Entry 8VR4 (electron microscopy, 2.80 A resolution); this record covers chains R and A of the 34 polymer chains in the assembly.

[Chain R]
Protein: 50S Ribosomal Protein L20
Source organism: Mycolicibacterium smegmatis MC2 155
UniProt: A0QYU6 (RL20_MYCS2); numbering as in UniProt (aligned over 1-129)
Chain sequence (129 residues; each row starts with the number of its first residue):
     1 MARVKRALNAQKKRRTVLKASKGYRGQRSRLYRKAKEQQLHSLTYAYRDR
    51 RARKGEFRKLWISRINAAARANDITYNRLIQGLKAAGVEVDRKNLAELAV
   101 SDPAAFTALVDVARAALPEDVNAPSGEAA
Not modelled in the structure: 1, 126-129

[Chain A]
Molecule: 23S ribosomal RNA
Source organism: Mycolicibacterium smegmatis MC2 155
Sequence (3120 nucleotides; each row starts with the number of its first residue):
     1 UAAGUGUUUAAGGGCGCAUGGUGGAUGCCUUGGCACUGGGAGCCGAUGAA
    51 GGACGUAGGAGGCUGCGAUAAGCCUCGGGGAGCUGUCAACCGAGCGUUGA
   101 UCCGAGGAUGUCCGAAUGGGGAAACCCGGCACGAGUGAUGUCGUGUCACC
   151 AGGCGCUGAAUAUAUAGGCGUCUGGGGGGAACGCGGGGAAGUGAAACAUC
   201 UCAGUACCCGUAGGAAGAGAAAACAAAAUGUGAUUCCGUGAGUAGUGGCG
   251 AGCGAAAGCGGAGGAUGGCUAAACCGUAUGCAUGUGAUACCGGGUAGGGG
   301 UUGUGUGUGCGGGGUUGUGGGACCUAUCUUUCCGGCUCUACCUGGCUGGA
   351 GGGCAGUGAGAAAAUGUUGUGGUUAGCGGAAAUGGCUUGGGAUGGCCUGC
   401 CGUAGACGGUGAGAGCCCGGUACGUGAAAACCCGACGUCUGUCUUGAUGG
   451 UGUUCCCGAGUAGCAGCGGGCCCGUGGAAUCUGCUGUGAAUCUGCCGGGA
   501 CCACCCGGUAAGCCUGAAUACUUCCCAGUGACCGAUAGCGGAUUAGUACC
   551 GUGAGGGAAUGGUGAAAAGUACCCCGGGAGGGGAGUGAAAGAGUACCUGA
   601 AACCGUGCGCUUACAAUCCGUCAGAGCCCUCGACGUGUCGUGGGGUGAUG
   651 GCGUGCCUUUUGAAGAAUGAGCCUGCGAGUCAGGGACAUGUCGCGAGGUU
   701 AACCCGGGUGGGGUAGCCGCAGCGAAAGCGAGUCUGAAUAGGGCGUAUCC
   751 ACACAAGAGUGUGUGGUGUAGUGGUGUGUUCUGGACCCGAAGCGGAGUGA
   801 UCUACCCAUGGCCAGGGUGAAGCGCGGGUAAGACCGCGUGGAGGCCCGAA
   851 CCCACUUAGGUUGAAGACUGAGGGGAUGAGCUGUGGGUAGGGGUGAAAGG
   901 CCAAUCAAACUCCGUGAUAGCUGGUUCUCCCCGAAAUGCAUUUAGGUGCA
   951 GCGUCGCAUGUUUCUUGCCGGAGGUAGAGCUACUGGAUGGCCGAUGGGCC
  1001 CCACAGGGUUACUGACGUCAGCCAAACUCCGAAUGCCGGUAAGUCCAAGA
  1051 GUGCGGCAGUGAGACGGCGGGGGAUAAGCUCCGUGCGUCGAGAGGGAAAC
  1101 AGCCCAGAUCGCCGGCUAAGGCCCCUAAGCGUGUGCUAAGUGGAAAAGGA
  1151 UGUGCAGUCGCGAAGACAACCAGGAGGUUGGCUUAGAAGCAGCCACCCUU
  1201 GAAAGAGUGCGUAAUAGCUCACUGGUCAAGUGAUUGUGCGCCGAUAAUGU
  1251 AGCGGGGCUCAAGCACACCGCCGAAGCCGCGGCAGCCAACGUGUUGGCUG
  1301 GGUAGGGGAGCGUCCUGCAUCCGGUGAAGCCGCCGAGUGAUCGAGUGGUG
  1351 GAGGGUGUGGGAGUGAGAAUGCAGGCAUGAGUAGCGAUUAGGCAAGUGAG
  1401 AACCUUGCCCGCCGAAAGACCAAGGGUUCCUGGGCCAGGCCAGUCCGCCC
  1451 AGGGUGAGUCGGGACCUAAGGCGAGGCCGACAGGCGUAGUCGAUGGACAA
  1501 CGGGUUGAUAUUCCCGUACCCGUGUAUGUGCGUCCAUGAUGAAUCAGCGG
  1551 UACUAACCAUCCAAAACCACCGUGACCGCACCUUUCGGGGUGUGGCGUUG
  1601 GUGGGGCUGCAUGGGACCUUCGUUGGUAGUAGUCAAGCGAUGGGGUGACG
  1651 CAGGAAGGUAGCCGUACCGGUCAGUGGUAAUACCGGGGUAAGCCUGUAGG
  1701 GAGUCAGAUAGGUAAAUCCGUCUGGCAUAUAUCCUGAGAGGUGAUGCAUA
  1751 GCCGAGUGAGGCGAAUUCGGUGAUCCUAUGCUGCCGAGAAAAGCCUCUAG
  1801 CGAGGACAUACACGGCCCGUACCCCAAACCAACACAGGUGGUCAGGUAGA
  1851 GAAUACUAAGGCGUACGAGUGAACUAUGGUUAAGGAACUCGGCAAAAUGC
  1901 CCCCGUAACUUCGGGAGAAGGGGGACCCACAUGGCGUGUAAGCCUUUACG
  1951 GCCCAAGCGUGAGUGGGUGGCACAAACCAGUGAGAAGCGACUGUUUACUA
  2001 AAAACACAGGUCCGUGCGAAGUCGCAAGACGAUGUAUACGGACUGACGCC
  2051 UGCCCGGUGCUGGAAGGUUAAGAGGACCCGUUAACUCCCUUUGGGGGUGA
  2101 AGCGGAGAAUUUAAGCCCCAGUAAACGGCGGUGGUAACUAUAACCAUCCU
  2151 AAGGUAGCGAAAUUCCUUGUCGGGUAAGUUCCGACCUGCACGAAUGGCGU
  2201 AACGACUUCUCAACUGUCUCAACCAUAGACUCGGCGAAAUUGCACUACGA
  2251 GUAAAGAUGCUCGUUACGCGCGGCAGGACGAAAAGACCCCGGGACCUUCA
  2301 CUACAACUUGGUAUUGGUGCUCGAUACGGUUUGUGUAGGAUAGGUGGGAG
  2351 ACUGUGAAGCUCACACGCCAGUGUGGGUGGAGUCGUUGUUGAAAUACCAC
  2401 UCUGAUCGUAUUGGGCCUCUAACCUCGGACCGUAUAUCCGGUUCAGGGAC
  2451 AGUGCCUGGUGGGUAGUUUAACUGGGGCGGUUGCCUCCUAAAAUGUAACG
  2501 GAGGCGCCCAAAGGUUCCCUCAACCUGGACGGCAAUCAGGUGUUGAGUGU
  2551 AAGUGCACAAGGGAGCUUGACUGCGAGACGGACAUGUCGAGCAGGGACGA
  2601 AAGUCGGGACUAGUGAUCCGGCACCUCUGAGUGGAAGGGGUGUCGCUCAA
  2651 CGGAUAAAAGGUACCCCGGGGAUAACAGGCUGAUCUUCCCCAAGAGUCCA
  2701 UAUCGACGGGAUGGUUUGGCACCUCGAUGUCGGCUCGUCGCAUCCUGGGG
  2751 CUGGAGCAGGUCCCAAGGGUUGGGCUGUUCGCCCAUUAAAGCGGCACGCG
  2801 AGCUGGGUUUAGAACGUCGUGAGACAGUUCGGUCUCUAUCCGCCGCGCGC
  2851 GUCAGAAGCUUGAGGAAACCUGUCCCUAGUACGAGAGGACCGGGACGGAC
  2901 GAACCUCUGGUAUACCAGUUGUCCCACCAGGGGCACGGCUGGAUAGCCAC
  2951 GUUCGGACAGGAUAACCGCUGAAAGCAUCUAAGCGGGAAACCUCUUCCAA
  3001 GACCAGGCUUCUCACCCUCUAGGAGGGAUAAGGCCCCCCGCAGACCACGG
  3051 GAUUGAUAGACCAGACCUGGAAGCCUAGUAAUAGGUGCAGGGAACUGGCA
  3101 CUAACCGGCCGAAAACUUAC
Not modelled in the structure: 1, 1803
Small-molecule neighbours: erythromycin a (ERY): U861, A2281, A2282, A2283, A2286, A2727, G2729, U2730, U2833, C2834, U2835
From the paper describing this entry:
  - conformationally variable residues (side-chain flip): A2282, A2286, U2730
  - binding site for erythromycin a: U2730

[Chain R / chain A interface]
Residue-residue contacts (169; chain R residue first):
  Ala2(R) with C532(A), phosphate contact; C533(A), hydrogen bond to the phosphate; G1361(A), base contact; G1363(A), hydrogen bond to the phosphate
  Arg3(R) with C533(A), hydrogen bond to the phosphate; G534(A), salt bridge to the phosphate; A537(A), hydrogen bond to the sugar; C676(A), sugar contact; G1363(A), sugar contact
  Val4(R) with U1313(A), sugar contact; C1314(A), sugar contact; G1363(A), hydrogen bond to the sugar
  Lys5(R) with U26(A), salt bridge to the phosphate; G27(A), salt bridge to the phosphate; A535(A), salt bridge to the phosphate; C676(A), phosphate contact; U1313(A), sugar contact
  Arg6(R) with G675(A), phosphate contact; C676(A), salt bridge to the phosphate; G677(A), phosphate contact; G1365(A), sugar contact; A1366(A), salt bridge to the phosphate
  Ala7(R) with U26(A), sugar contact; G675(A), phosphate contact
  Leu8(R) with U1313(A), phosphate contact; C1314(A), phosphate contact; G1329(A), sugar contact
  Asn9(R) with G1312(A), hydrogen bond to the sugar; U1313(A), sugar contact; G1365(A), hydrogen bond to the base
  Ala10(R) with A1366(A), phosphate contact
  Gln11(R) with U674(A), hydrogen bond to the phosphate; G675(A), hydrogen bond to the phosphate
  Lys12(R) with G1312(A), hydrogen bond to the phosphate; U1313(A), salt bridge to the phosphate; C1342(A), salt bridge to the phosphate
  Lys13(R) with C927(A), salt bridge to the phosphate; U1341(A), phosphate contact; A1366(A), salt bridge to the phosphate
  Arg14(R) with U674(A), salt bridge to the phosphate; G675(A), salt bridge to the phosphate
  Arg15(R) with C1330(A), salt bridge to the phosphate; C1331(A), salt bridge to the phosphate
  Thr16(R) with U1341(A), base contact
  Lys22(R) with G16(A), phosphate contact; C17(A), salt bridge to the phosphate
  Gly23(R) with C15(A), phosphate contact; G16(A), hydrogen bond to the phosphate; U646(A), phosphate contact
  Tyr24(R) with C15(A), sugar contact; G620(A), hydrogen bond to the phosphate; U621(A), hydrogen bond to the phosphate
  Arg25(R) with G14(A), hydrogen bond to the sugar; C15(A), sugar contact; C619(A), sugar contact; G620(A), hydrogen bond to the phosphate; C2245(A), salt bridge to the phosphate
  Gly26(R) with C15(A), hydrogen bond to the phosphate; A2244(A), phosphate contact
  Gln27(R) with C2243(A), hydrogen bond to the phosphate; A2244(A), hydrogen bond to the phosphate
  Arg28(R) with C619(A), hydrogen bond to the base; C2243(A), hydrogen bond to the sugar
  Ser29(R) with G16(A), phosphate contact
  Arg30(R) with C15(A), salt bridge to the phosphate; C603(A), phosphate contact
  Leu31(R) with A602(A), phosphate contact; C672(A), sugar contact; C673(A), phosphate contact
  Tyr32(R) with C673(A), phosphate contact; G1367(A), phosphate contact
  Arg33(R) with A670(A), hydrogen bond to the sugar; C672(A), salt bridge to the phosphate; C673(A), salt bridge to the phosphate; G1367(A), hydrogen bond to the sugar
  Lys34(R) with C672(A), salt bridge to the phosphate; G2242(A), hydrogen bond to the sugar; C2243(A), salt bridge to the phosphate
  Lys36(R) with G1367(A), salt bridge to the phosphate
  Glu37(R) with G655(A), hydrogen bond to the base; C656(A), sugar contact; G1367(A), hydrogen bond to the base
  Gln38(R) with C619(A), hydrogen bond to the phosphate; G620(A), hydrogen bond to the sugar
  His41(R) with G655(A), salt bridge to the phosphate; C656(A), salt bridge to the phosphate
  Ser42(R) with G620(A), sugar contact; U621(A), sugar contact
  Tyr45(R) with C619(A), hydrogen bond to the phosphate; G620(A), base contact; U621(A), hydrogen bond to the sugar; G653(A), hydrogen bond to the sugar
  Ala46(R) with U621(A), hydrogen bond to the sugar
  Tyr47(R) with A1108(A), hydrogen bond to the sugar; C1110(A), hydrogen bond to the phosphate; G1111(A), phosphate contact; A1275(A), base contact
  Arg48(R) with G620(A), base contact; C652(A), hydrogen bond to the base; G653(A), hydrogen bond to the sugar; A1275(A), base contact
  Asp49(R) with U621(A), hydrogen bond to the sugar; C622(A), sugar contact; G651(A), hydrogen bond to the base
  Arg50(R) with G1111(A), salt bridge to the phosphate; C1112(A), phosphate contact
  Arg51(R) with C1110(A), salt bridge to the phosphate; G1111(A), salt bridge to the phosphate; A1275(A), hydrogen bond to the sugar
  Arg53(R) with C622(A), hydrogen bond to the phosphate; A623(A), salt bridge to the phosphate; C1112(A), salt bridge to the phosphate; C1113(A), salt bridge to the phosphate
  Lys54(R) with C1112(A), salt bridge to the phosphate; C1113(A), salt bridge to the phosphate
  Glu56(R) with G651(A), sugar contact
  Phe57(R) with A623(A), sugar contact; C1113(A), stacking on the base
  Arg58(R) with G1115(A), salt bridge to the phosphate; C1116(A), salt bridge to the phosphate; C1272(A), salt bridge to the phosphate; G1273(A), salt bridge to the phosphate
  Lys59(R) with A1127(A), sugar contact
  Trp61(R) with C1113(A), phosphate contact; G1114(A), sugar contact
  Ile62(R) with A1127(A), sugar contact; C1272(A), phosphate contact; G1273(A), phosphate contact
  Ser63(R) with A1127(A), sugar contact
  Asn66(R) with A1127(A), phosphate contact; A1128(A), hydrogen bond to the phosphate; G1129(A), phosphate contact
  Arg70(R) with G1129(A), salt bridge to the phosphate; C1130(A), salt bridge to the phosphate
  Thr75(R) with A1128(A), phosphate contact; G1129(A), hydrogen bond to the phosphate
  Tyr76(R) with A1128(A), sugar contact; G1129(A), phosphate contact; C1271(A), sugar contact; C1272(A), hydrogen bond to the phosphate
  Asn77(R) with A1128(A), hydrogen bond to the sugar; G1129(A), base contact; G1270(A), hydrogen bond to the base; C1271(A), sugar contact
  Arg78(R) with G1129(A), base contact; C1269(A), hydrogen bond to the base; G1270(A), hydrogen bond to the sugar
  Ile80(R) with C1272(A), phosphate contact
  Gln81(R) with C1269(A), phosphate contact; G1270(A), phosphate contact; C1271(A), phosphate contact
  Lys84(R) with G1115(A), phosphate contact; C1116(A), salt bridge to the phosphate
  Asp91(R) with G1114(A), hydrogen bond to the sugar; G1115(A), phosphate contact
  Arg92(R) with G1115(A), salt bridge to the phosphate; C1116(A), salt bridge to the phosphate; C1272(A), salt bridge to the phosphate
  Lys93(R) with C1113(A), phosphate contact; G1114(A), salt bridge to the phosphate
  Val121(R) with C1269(A), hydrogen bond to the sugar
  Asn122(R) with G1131(A), hydrogen bond to the base; U1132(A), hydrogen bond to the sugar; C1268(A), hydrogen bond to the sugar; C1269(A), sugar contact
  Ala123(R) with C1268(A), sugar contact; C1269(A), phosphate contact
  Pro124(R) with C1268(A), sugar contact; C1269(A), phosphate contact
Interface residues without a listed pair, chain R (68 interface residues in all): Lys19, Leu40, Gly55
Interface residues without a listed pair, chain A (79 interface residues in all): G13, C618, G650, G671, A1274, G1332, C1333, A1362, U1364

[In short]
68 residues of chain R face 79 of chain A across their interface, with 51 hydrogen bonds, 43 salt bridges and
1 aromatic stacking contact. Among the polar pairs are Asn9(R)-G1365(A), Arg28(R)-C619(A) and
Glu37(R)-G655(A). Chain A binds erythromycin a. From the paper: a binding site for erythromycin a at U2730(A);
conformational variability at A2282(A), A2286(A) and U2730(A).
Chain R is 50S Ribosomal Protein L20 and chain A is 23S ribosomal RNA, both from Mycolicibacterium smegmatis
MC2 155; the structure, Structure of Mycobacterium smegmatis 50S ribosomal subunit bound to HflX and
erythromycin:50S-HflX-A-Ery, was determined by electron microscopy together with 8VIO, 8VK0, 8VK7, 8VKI, 8VKW,
8VPK, 8VR8 and 8VRL from the same study.
